7T2H - chains A and E of the 5 polymer chains in the assembly; structure by electron microscopy, 3.20 A resolution.

# Chain A
Name: Guanine nucleotide-binding protein G(i) subunit alpha-1
From: Homo sapiens
UniProt: P63096 (GNAI1_HUMAN); numbering as in UniProt (aligned over 1-354)
Amino-acid sequence (354 residues; each row starts with the number of its first residue):
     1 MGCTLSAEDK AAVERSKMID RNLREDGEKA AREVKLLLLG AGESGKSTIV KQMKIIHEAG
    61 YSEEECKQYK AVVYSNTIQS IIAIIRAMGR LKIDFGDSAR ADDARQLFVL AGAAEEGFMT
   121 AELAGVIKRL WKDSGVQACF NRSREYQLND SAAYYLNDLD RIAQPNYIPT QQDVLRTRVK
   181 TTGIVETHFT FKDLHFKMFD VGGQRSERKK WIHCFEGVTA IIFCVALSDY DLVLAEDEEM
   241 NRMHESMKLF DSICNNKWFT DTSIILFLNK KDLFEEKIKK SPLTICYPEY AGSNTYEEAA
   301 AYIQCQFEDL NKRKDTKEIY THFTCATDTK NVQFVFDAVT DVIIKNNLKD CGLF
Unresolved in the structure: 1-4, 56-181, 234-240
Curated features (UniProtKB/Swiss-Prot):
  - region: Lys35 to Thr48 (G1 motif), Asp173 to Thr181 (G2 motif), Phe196 to Arg205 (G3 motif), Ile265 to Asp272 (G4 motif), Thr324 to Thr329 (G5 motif)
  - binding site (GTP): Glu43 to Thr48, Ser151, Leu175 to Thr181, Asp200 to Gln204, Asn269 to Asp272, Ala326
  - binding site (Mg(2+)): Ser47, Thr181
  - modified residue: Arg178 (ADP-ribosylarginine), Gln204 (Deamidated glutamine), Cys351 (ADP-ribosylcysteine)
  - lipidation: Gly2 (N-myristoyl glycine), Cys3 (S-palmitoyl cysteine)
  - natural variant: Gly40 (G40C: In NEDHISB; G40R: In NEDHISB), Gly45 (G45D: In NEDHISB), Thr48 (T48I: In NEDHISB; T48K: In NEDHISB), Gln52 (Q52P: In NEDHISB), Ser75 (deletion: In NEDHISB; uncertain significance), Gln172 (deletion: In NEDHISB), Asp173 (D173V: In NEDHISB), Glu186 to Phe189 (deletion: In NEDHISB; uncertain significance), Cys224 (C224Y: In NEDHISB), Lys270 (K270N: In NEDHISB; K270R: In NEDHISB), Asp272 (D272G: In NEDHISB), Ala326 (A326P: In NEDHISB), 1 further natural variant entry in UniProt
  - mutagenesis: Gly42 (G42R: Abolishes switch to an activated conformation and dissociation from beta and gamma subunits upon GTP binding. Abolishes interaction with RGS family members), Glu116 (E116L: Enhances interaction (inactive GDP-bound) with RGS14), Gln147 (Q147L: Enhances interaction (inactive GDP-bound) with RGS14), Glu245 (E245L: Enhances interaction (inactive GDP-bound) with RGS14)

# Chain E
Name: scFv16
From: Mus musculus
Notes: antibody fragment or engineered binder
Amino-acid sequence (259 residues; each row starts with the number of its first residue; note: 2 numbers in that range are skipped by the numbering (no residue carries them; nothing is unmodelled there); a row labelled like 121A-121N holds insertion residues (121A, then the next letters in order)):
     1 DVQLVESGGG LVQPGGSRKL SCSASGFAFS SFGMHWVRQA PEKGLEWVAY ISSGSGTIYY
    61 ADTVKGRFTI SRDDPKNTLF LQMTSLRSED TAMYYCVRSI YYYGSSPFDF WGQGTTLTVS
   121 S
121A-121N GGGGSGGGGSGGGG
   124 SDIVMTQATS SVPVTPGESV SISCRSSKSL LHSNGNTYLY WFLQRPGQSP QLLIYRMSNL
   184 ASGVPDRFSG SGSGTAFTLT ISRLEAEDVG VYYCMQHLEY PLTFGAGTKL ELKAAAHHHH
   244 HHHH
Unresolved in the structure: 1, 121A-121N, 236-247
Disulfide bonds: Cys22-Cys96, Cys147-Cys217

# How chain A and chain E interact
Residue-residue contacts (22):
  Leu5(A) - His155(E)
  Ser6(A) - His155(E)
  Ala7(A) - His155(E)
  Ala7(A) - Tyr161(E)  hydrophobic
  Ala7(A) - Leu221(E)
  Glu8(A) - Tyr101(E)
  Glu8(A) - Pro107(E)
  Glu8(A) - Tyr161(E)
  Glu8(A) - Tyr163(E)  hydrogen bond
  Glu8(A) - Arg179(E)  salt bridge
  Glu8(A) - His220(E)
  Ala11(A) - Tyr101(E)  hydrophobic
  Ala12(A) - Tyr101(E)
  Glu14(A) - Ser52(E)  hydrogen bond
  Glu14(A) - Ser53(E)
  Glu14(A) - Gly56(E)
  Glu14(A) - Thr57(E)  hydrogen bond
  Arg15(A) - Ile100(E)
  Arg15(A) - Tyr101(E)
  Arg15(A) - Tyr102(E)
  Met18(A) - Ser53(E)
  Met18(A) - Gly54(E)
Other interface residues (no listed pair), chain E (18 interface residues in all): Ser31, Tyr50, Ser105

# Overview
9 residues of chain A face 18 of chain E across their interface, with 3 hydrogen bonds and 1 salt bridge.
Polar contacts include Glu8(A)-Arg179(E), Glu8(A)-Tyr163(E) and Glu14(A)-Ser52(E). From UniProt: 24
GTP-binding residues, Mg2+-binding residues Ser47(A) and Thr181(A) and 4 mutagenesis sites on chain A.
Chain A is Guanine nucleotide-binding protein G(i) subunit alpha-1 (Homo sapiens) and chain E is scFv16 (Mus
musculus); the structure, CryoEM structure of mu-opioid receptor - Gi protein complex bound to lofentanil
(LFT), was determined by electron microscopy.
